PDB entry 7V25 | X-ray diffraction, 2.74 A resolution | chains B and A of the 6 polymer chains in the assembly

# Chain B (and A)
Molecule: Rieske (2Fe-2S) domain protein
From: Comamonas testosteroni (strain DSM 14576 / KF-1)
Notes: chain A of this document is another copy of the same molecule, construct and numbering; everything in this record applies to it too
UniProt: B7WQT1 (B7WQT1_COMTK); residues 1-439 here = UniProt positions 1-439
Amino-acid sequence (439 residues; numbered 1 to 439; the number before each row is that of its first residue):
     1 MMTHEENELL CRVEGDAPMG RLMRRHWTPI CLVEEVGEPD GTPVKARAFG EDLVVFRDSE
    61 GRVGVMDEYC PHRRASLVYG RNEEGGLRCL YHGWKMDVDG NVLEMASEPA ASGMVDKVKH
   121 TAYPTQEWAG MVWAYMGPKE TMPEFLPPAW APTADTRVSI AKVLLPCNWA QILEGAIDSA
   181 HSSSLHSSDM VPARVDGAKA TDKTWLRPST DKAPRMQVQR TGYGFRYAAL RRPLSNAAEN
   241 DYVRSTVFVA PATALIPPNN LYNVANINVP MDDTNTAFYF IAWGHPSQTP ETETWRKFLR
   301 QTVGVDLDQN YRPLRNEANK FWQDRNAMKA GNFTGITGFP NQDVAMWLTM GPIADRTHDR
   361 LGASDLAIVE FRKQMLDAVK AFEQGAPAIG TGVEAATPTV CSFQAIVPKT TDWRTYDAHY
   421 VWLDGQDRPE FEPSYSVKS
Unresolved in the structure: 424-439 (chain A: 112-114, 192-204, 424-439)
Metal / ion sites: 2Fe-2S cluster Fe: Cys70, His72, Cys89, His92; Fe2+: His181, His186, Asp343
Residues lining bound ligands:
  - 2Fe-2S cluster (FES): Cys70, His72, Arg73, Arg74, Ala75, Cys89, Tyr91, His92, Gly93, Trp94
  - phthalic acid (PHT): Gly175, Ala176, Asp178, Ser179, His181, Ser182, Met190, Trp205, Arg207, Tyr227, Arg244, Thr246, Ile256, Pro257, Phe280, Phe339
From the paper describing this entry:
  - binding site for phthalic acid: Ser179, Ser182, Arg207, Arg244, Phe280, Phe339
  - mutagenesis - R207A, R244A: abolished catalytic activity on phthalic acid
  - specificity-determining residues: Arg207, Arg244
  - mutagenesis - R207A, R244A: abolished catalytic activity on phthalate

# How chain B and chain A interact
Contacting residue pairs - 14 pairs, chain B then chain A:
  Lys203(B) - Glu38(A)  salt bridge
  Pro290(B) - Glu291(A)
  Glu291(B) - Pro290(A)
  Glu291(B) - Glu291(A)  hydrogen bond (backbone-side chain)
  Glu291(B) - Thr294(A)  hydrogen bond
  Glu293(B) - Glu293(A)
  Glu293(B) - Thr294(A)
  Glu293(B) - Lys297(A)  salt bridge
  Thr294(B) - Glu291(A)  hydrogen bond
  Lys297(B) - Glu293(A)  salt bridge
  Val303(B) - Val305(A)
  Gly304(B) - Gly304(A)
  Val305(B) - Val303(A)
  Val305(B) - Gly304(A)
Also at the interface, not in a pair above, chain B (10 interface residues in all): Ser287
Also at the interface, not in a pair above, chain A (10 interface residues in all): Ser287

# Summary
Chain B and chain A each contribute 10 residues to their interface, with 3 hydrogen bonds and 3 salt bridges.
Polar pairs include Lys203(B)-Glu38(A), Glu293(B)-Lys297(A) and Glu291(B)-Glu291(A). From the paper: a binding
site for phthalic acid at Ser179(B), Ser182(B) and Arg207(B) among others; R207A and R244A of chain B abolish
catalytic activity on phthalic acid.
Chain B and chain A are both Rieske (2Fe-2S) domain protein (Comamonas testosteroni (strain DSM 14576 /
KF-1)); the structure, Crystal Structure of phthalate dioxygenase in complex with phthalate, was determined by
X-ray diffraction together with 7FHR, 7FJL and 7V28 from the same study.
